Entry 7VZR (electron microscopy, 2.22 A resolution); this record covers chains C and a of the 12 polymer chains in the assembly.

# Chain C
Name: Cytochrome c, mono-and diheme variants
From: Chloracidobacterium thermophilum B
UniProtKB: G2LDR4 (G2LDR4_CHLTF); numbering as in UniProt (aligned over 1-221)
Amino-acid sequence (221 residues; row label = number of the first residue in the row):
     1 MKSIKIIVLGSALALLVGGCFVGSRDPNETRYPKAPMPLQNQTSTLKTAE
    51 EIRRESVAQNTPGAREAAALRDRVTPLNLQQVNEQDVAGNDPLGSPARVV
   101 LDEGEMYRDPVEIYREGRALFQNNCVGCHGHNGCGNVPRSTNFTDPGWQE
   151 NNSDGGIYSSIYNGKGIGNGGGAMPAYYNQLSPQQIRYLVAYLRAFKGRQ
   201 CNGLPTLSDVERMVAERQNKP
Disordered / not traced: 1-17, 50-57, 219-221
Metal / ion sites: heme c Fe near H129 (its only coordinating residue here)
Small-molecule neighbours:
  - chlorophyll a (CLA): G18, G19, C20, F21, V22
  - heme c (HEC), molecule 1: N124, C125, C128, H129, V137, P138, R139, S140, T141, F143, W148, N152, I157, S160, I161, K165, A173, M174, P175, Y177, L181, L189, L193
  - heme c (HEC), molecule 2: N151, N152, S153, G156, K165

# Chain a
Name: Photosynthetic reaction center subunit M
From: Chloracidobacterium thermophilum B
UniProtKB: G2LDR8 (G2LDR8_CHLTF); numbering as in UniProt (aligned over 1-865)
Amino-acid sequence (865 residues; each row starts with the number of its first residue):
     1 MASFSSYANGVKRWYQKLELPMPPERIFGAHMMLIGGLACLIGTYFFASM
    51 TMWNDGYVNLTLRPRLISLGIYDPYDTEQIQRVWLPLIGEFSTSKLPFFG
   101 QYPLTMTDFRLFGWGCFHIGLGLWLVYAGAAHYYGARGGATIGEIFWLLP
   151 YVPGLKGLCQIKWFTPEGPWYKVGLPWGSFANTPWPILRRTYADALSPHT
   201 IYIGLLFFIWGFVLWFVLDKPPVPLQPAQVMTPNGLMPLEQAPFPYGWFD
   251 PYLNQVMHPMNTINGETTMCFVWGVLFVALGAYWWYRPPRSINITHLEDT
   301 KAVFHVHLTAIGYVSFALAIVGFLALRNHPSYLMLNDMNVIIYGKKIVNP
   351 GRMIHNMITFNHVQVGLLYVAAGVFHGGQYLHGLNISGAYKQARSKFITW
   401 FQNPDLQTKIVGTTMFVSFVTVVFGYGMICWNTGAELDLNFGIYQFRSFR
   451 AIQMDGEAGNIGYRVFRPKNPWDPTAGGDWVKNPDGTAKLVKARNLQVGD
   501 RILNEELGIGSSPTYSFTTIEEINYKPEWGQPKLYAVQWGSWTHFLRKVN
   551 PLFWVDKGIWYLQNQKTFEATRKADEAYLAAHLKAVSLLNQIDDAQTEEA
   601 KQKAQAELDKFRPELEKAHANMLEWNERLASTPAVLYSNLRDQHRDGEIN
   651 DAIFFWLMIGGWLFGFIPLLRIAFHNYQSPWYRDFEWRKQSPDFPCIGPV
   701 KGGTCGVSIQDQLWFCILFSIKPLSAIAWYLDGGWIATMMARGNEAYYLT
   751 HNISHTGGVFLYMWNETTWIWTDNHLTAMLLLGHLIWFVSFALWFKDRGS
   801 RAEGGDIQSRWVRLMGKRLGIKTLQEVRFPVSNLATAKLWGTVFFYTGTF
   851 VLVFLYFADGFFQNR
Disordered / not traced: 1-7
Metal / ion sites: bacteriochlorophyll a Mg near E266 (its only coordinating residue here); 4Fe-4S cluster Fe: C696, C705 (shared with 1 residue of chain A); Ca2+: D732, E766, Y856, D859, G860; Zn ion near H784 (its only coordinating residue here)
Small-molecule neighbours:
  - 2GO ([methyl 9-acetyl-14-ethyl-20-hydroxy-4,8,13,18-tetramethyl-3-{3-oxo-3-[(3,7,11,15-tetramethylhexadec-2-en-1-yl)oxy]propyl}-3,4,20,21-tetradehydrophorbine-21-carboxylatato(2-)-kappa~4~N~23~,N~24~,N~25~,N~26~]zinc), molecule 1: Y426, I429, L657, G661, F664, I721, K722, P723, S725, A726, W729, I736, V759, M763, W764, T767, I770, W771, L780, H784, W787, F845, T849, L852, V853, Y856
  - 2GO, molecule 2: F760, M763, W764
  - 84Q ([(2S)-2-[2-azanylethoxy(oxidanyl)phosphoryl]oxy-2-(13-methyltetradecanoyloxy)ethyl] 13-methyltetradecanoate): H258, M260, N261, W273, A317, L318, V321, G322, A325, L326, I358, H362, A634
  - 85I ([(2R)-2-[2-(methylamino)ethoxy-oxidanyl-phosphoryl]oxy-2-(13-methyltetradecanoyloxy)ethyl] 13-methyltetradecanoate), molecule 1: G10, V11, L785, I786, V789, R798, P830, V831, S832, N833, T836, W840
  - 85I, molecule 2: Y313, F316, I320, F323, L324, R327, R352, V363, L552, L636, Y637, S638, R645, F654, F655, M658, I659, W662, L663, F666, I727, Y730, L731, G733, F861, Q863
  - 85I, molecule 3: V789, A792, L793, R801, Q808, W811, F829, P830, V831, S832, W840, F844
  - 85N ([(2S)-2-[[(1R)-1,2-bis(13-methyltetradecanoyloxy)ethoxy]methyl]-3-oxidanyl-3-oxidanylidene-propyl]-trimethyl-azanium), molecule 1: W431, F441, I443, Y444, F446, G540
  - 85N, molecule 2: V812, K822, T823, L824, E826, V827, R828, F829
  - bacteriochlorophyll a (BCL), molecule 1: L18, L20, M22, R26, I27, A30, H31, M33, L34, G37, C40, L41, T44, L123, V126, Y133, T300, V303, F304, H307, L308, I311
  - bacteriochlorophyll a (BCL), molecule 2: P24, I27, F28, H31, M32, I35, L125, F180, I187, L188, R189, R190, T191, Y192, A195, P198, H199, Y202, I203, L205, L206, I209
  - bacteriochlorophyll a (BCL), molecule 3: F28, M32, W124, L125, Y127, A128, A131, H132, V173, G174, L175, P176, F180, T183, W185, Y202
  - bacteriochlorophyll a (BCL), molecule 4: L38, L41, I42, T61, L62, R65, I311, S315, L318, I358, N361, H362, V365, Y369
  - bacteriochlorophyll a (BCL), molecule 5: Y45, Y57, V58, T61, L62, M357, I358, F360, N361, Q364, L368, I717, T842, V843, Y846, T847, F850, V851, V853, F854, F857
  - bacteriochlorophyll a (BCL), molecule 6: P64, R65, S68, F207, W210, M260, N261, T262, I263, G265, E266, M269, C270, W273, F277, L318, A325, L326, H329, S331, Y332
  - bacteriochlorophyll a (BCL), molecule 7: Y192, A193, A195, L196, H199, T200, I203, L206, W210, P289, I294, L297, E298, V303, V306, H307, A310, I311
  - bacteriochlorophyll a (BCL), molecule 8: H296, L297, A302, H305, V306, T309, A310, Y313, F316, A317, V374, G377, G378, Y380, L381, F397, I398, F401, L669, L670, A673, F674
  - chlorophyll a (CLA), molecule 1: Y15, Q16, K17, L18, E19, L20, F304, L308, L368, Y369, A372, F375, H376, Q379, Q710, L713, W714, I717
  - chlorophyll a (CLA), molecule 2: I35, L38, A39, I42, F46, L62, R65, L66, L69, I71, W114, F117, H118, L121, L125, I203, L206, F207, I209, W210, V213, I311, V314, L318
  - chlorophyll a (CLA), molecule 3: G56, Y57, V58, I342, Y343, H775, A778, M779, L782, V851, F854
  - chlorophyll a (CLA), molecule 4: M415, S418, F419, V422, V423, Y426, F664, I667, R671, F715, F719
  - chlorophyll a (CLA), molecule 5: V422, V423, Y426, G427, C430, T433, G434, L439, F441, F664, L718, F719, K722, M739, V759, F760, M763, W787, F845
  - chlorophyll a (CLA), molecule 6: A778, L781, L782, H784, L785, W787, F788, F791
  - chlorophyll a (CLA), molecule 7: L785, F788, V789, F791, A792, F795, D797, S800, R801, G804, G805, Q808
  - lycopene (LYC): H31, L34, I35, L38, L41, Y45, V58, Y192, H199, V303, H307
  - 4Fe-4S cluster (SF4): C696, G698, P699, C705, K796, L834

# Chain C / chain a interface
Residue-residue contacts (41; chain C residue first):
  R118(C) - G508(a)  hydrogen bond (side chain-backbone)
  G127(C) - W764(a)
  C128(C) - W764(a)  hydrophobic
  H131(C) - S511(a)
  H131(C) - R742(a)
  N132(C) - N744(a)  hydrogen bond (side chain-backbone)
  N132(C) - E745(a)
  N132(C) - A746(a)
  C134(C) - N744(a)
  G135(C) - N744(a)  hydrogen bond (backbone-backbone)
  N136(C) - R742(a)
  N136(C) - G743(a)
  N136(C) - L761(a)
  N136(C) - N765(a)  hydrogen bond
  V137(C) - W764(a)  hydrophobic
  V137(C) - N765(a)
  P138(C) - N765(a)
  P138(C) - W769(a)  hydrogen bond (backbone-side chain)
  P138(C) - F862(a)  hydrophobic
  I167(C) - K345(a)
  I167(C) - T772(a)
  N169(C) - N774(a)
  G172(C) - T772(a)
  A173(C) - T768(a)
  A173(C) - W769(a)
  A173(C) - T772(a)
  R199(C) - L507(a)  hydrogen bond (side chain-backbone)
  Q200(C) - Q453(a)  hydrogen bond (side chain-backbone)
  Q200(C) - A458(a)
  C201(C) - A746(a)
  C201(C) - L749(a)  hydrophobic
  N202(C) - R450(a)
  N202(C) - A451(a)  hydrogen bond (side chain-backbone)
  N202(C) - L507(a)
  N202(C) - A746(a)
  G203(C) - G508(a)
  G203(C) - I509(a)
  L204(C) - G508(a)  hydrogen bond (backbone-backbone)
  T206(C) - E505(a)
  T206(C) - E506(a)
  T206(C) - G508(a)
Other interface residues (no listed pair), chain C (24 interface residues in all): Q122, R139, G168
Other interface residues (no listed pair), chain a (30 interface residues in all): I452, Y463, G510, A741, T756

# In short
The interface between chain C and chain a involves 24 residues on one side and 30 on the other; the contacts
include 9 hydrogen bonds. Polar pairs include R118(C)-G508(a), N132(C)-N744(a) and N136(C)-N765(a). Chain C
binds chlorophyll a and heme c.
Here chain C is Cytochrome c, mono-and diheme variants and chain a is Photosynthetic reaction center subunit
M, both from Chloracidobacterium thermophilum B. Entry 7VZR (Structure of the Acidobacteria homodimeric
reaction center bound with cytochrome c (the smaller form)) was determined by electron microscopy, deposited
together with 7VZG.
